2JET - chains B and C of the 3 polymer chains in the assembly; structure by X-ray diffraction, 2.20 A resolution.

Chain B:
Protein: Chymotrypsinogen B chain B
From: Rattus norvegicus
Notes: EC 3.4.21.1
Reference sequence: P07338 (CTRB1_RAT); residues 19-146 here correspond to UniProt positions 37-164 (UniProt number = residue number + 18)
Chain sequence (128 residues; row label = number of the first residue in the row):
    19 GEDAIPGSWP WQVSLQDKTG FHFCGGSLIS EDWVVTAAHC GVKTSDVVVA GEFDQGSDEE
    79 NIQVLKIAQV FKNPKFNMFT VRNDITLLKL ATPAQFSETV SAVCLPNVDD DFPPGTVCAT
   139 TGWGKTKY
Unresolved in the structure: 75-77
Disulfides: Cys42-Cys58
Swiss-Prot annotation at these positions:
  - active site (Charge relay system): His57, Asp102
  - modified residue: Ser75 (Phosphoserine)
From the paper describing this entry:
  - catalytic residues: His57 (citing earlier work)

Chain C:
Protein: Chymotrypsinogen B chain C
From: Rattus norvegicus
Notes: EC 3.4.21.1
Reference sequence: P07338 (CTRB1_RAT); residues 147-245 here correspond to UniProt positions 165-263 (UniProt number = residue number + 18)
Chain sequence (99 residues; each row starts with the number of its first residue):
   147 NALKTPEKLQ QAALPIVSEA DCKKSWGSKI TDVMTCAGAS GVDSCMGDSG GPLVCQKDGV
   207 WTLAGIVSWG SGVCSTSTPG VYSRVTALMP WVQQILEAN
Unresolved in the structure: 147-150, 244-245
Sequence notes: engineered mutation Asp189 (Ser207 in P07338), Gly226 (Ala244 in P07338)
Disulfides: Cys168-Cys182, Cys191-Cys220
Swiss-Prot annotation at these positions:
  - active site: Ser195 (Charge relay system)
From the paper describing this entry:
  - conformationally variable residues (loop rearrangement, side-chain flip): Ala185 to Cys191, Val219 to Ser223
  - contacts within the chain: Ser186-Asp189, Ala185-Asp189 (backbone contact)
  - catalytic residues: Ser195 (citing earlier work)
  - specificity-determining residues: Asp189 (proposed by the authors, not directly observed)
  - mutagenesis - S189D/A226G: increased catalytic activity (trypsin-like activity) (citing earlier work)

How chain B and chain C interact:
Pairs across the interface (135; chain B residue first):
  Gly19(B) - Gln157(C)
  Gly19(B) - Val188(C)  hydrogen bond (backbone-backbone)
  Glu20(B) - Gln156(C)
  Glu20(B) - Gln157(C)  hydrogen bond
  Asp21(B) - Lys154(C)
  Asp21(B) - Leu155(C)
  Asp21(B) - Gln156(C)  hydrogen bond
  Asp21(B) - Gln157(C)
  Ala22(B) - Leu155(C)  hydrogen bond (backbone-backbone)
  Ala22(B) - Gln157(C)
  Trp27(B) - Leu155(C)
  Trp27(B) - Gln157(C)  hydrogen bond
  Trp29(B) - Val200(C)
  Trp29(B) - Trp207(C)  hydrophobic
  Gln30(B) - Leu155(C)
  Gln30(B) - Pro198(C)
  His40(B) - Asp194(C)  salt bridge
  Cys42(B) - Ser195(C)  hydrogen bond (side chain-backbone)
  Gly43(B) - Asp194(C)
  Gly43(B) - Ser195(C)  hydrogen bond (backbone-backbone)
  Gly43(B) - Gly196(C)
  Gly44(B) - Gly196(C)
  Ser45(B) - Pro198(C)
  Trp51(B) - Leu242(C)
  Val53(B) - Gly196(C)
  Val53(B) - Leu209(C)  hydrophobic
  Val53(B) - Ile212(C)  hydrophobic
  Thr54(B) - Gly196(C)
  Thr54(B) - Ile212(C)
  Ala55(B) - Gly196(C)
  Ala55(B) - Ile212(C)
  Ala55(B) - Val213(C)
  His57(B) - Ser195(C)  hydrogen bond
  His57(B) - Val213(C)
  His57(B) - Ser214(C)  hydrogen bond (side chain-backbone)
  Cys58(B) - Ser195(C)  hydrogen bond (side chain-backbone)
  Phe71(B) - Glu153(C)
  Phe71(B) - Lys154(C)
  Phe71(B) - Leu155(C)  hydrogen bond (backbone-backbone)
  Asp72(B) - Glu153(C)
  Gln73(B) - Glu153(C)  hydrogen bond (backbone-backbone)
  Gly74(B) - Glu153(C)
  Phe89(B) - Trp237(C)
  Phe89(B) - Ile241(C)  hydrophobic
  Lys90(B) - Trp237(C)
  Asn91(B) - Leu234(C)
  Asn91(B) - Trp237(C)
  Pro92(B) - Trp237(C)
  Val99(B) - Met180(C)
  Val99(B) - Ser214(C)
  Val99(B) - Trp215(C)
  Arg100(B) - Thr177(C)
  Arg100(B) - Met180(C)
  Asn101(B) - Val179(C)
  Asn101(B) - Leu234(C)
  Asp102(B) - Ser214(C)  hydrogen bond
  Asp102(B) - Ser229(C)  hydrogen bond (backbone-side chain)
  Ile103(B) - Ile212(C)  hydrophobic
  Ile103(B) - Leu234(C)  hydrophobic
  Ile103(B) - Trp237(C)  hydrophobic
  Ile103(B) - Val238(C)  hydrophobic
  Leu105(B) - Trp237(C)  hydrophobic
  Leu105(B) - Val238(C)  hydrophobic
  Leu105(B) - Ile241(C)  hydrophobic
  Val121(B) - Trp207(C)
  Cys122(B) - Val206(C)  hydrophobic
  Cys122(B) - Trp207(C)  hydrogen bond (backbone-backbone)
  Cys122(B) - Thr208(C)
  Cys122(B) - Leu209(C)  hydrogen bond (backbone-backbone)
  Leu123(B) - Thr208(C)
  Leu123(B) - Leu209(C)  hydrophobic
  Pro124(B) - Thr208(C)
  Pro124(B) - Leu209(C)
  Pro124(B) - Val231(C)
  Pro124(B) - Thr232(C)
  Pro124(B) - Met235(C)
  Asn125(B) - Thr232(C)
  Val126(B) - Thr232(C)
  Val126(B) - Pro236(C)  hydrophobic
  Asp128(B) - Lys203(C)  salt bridge
  Asp128(B) - Thr232(C)
  Phe130(B) - Ile162(C)
  Phe130(B) - Cys201(C)  hydrophobic
  Phe130(B) - Thr208(C)
  Phe130(B) - Ala210(C)  hydrophobic
  Phe130(B) - Thr232(C)
  Pro131(B) - Ile162(C)
  Pro132(B) - Ile162(C)
  Pro132(B) - Ser164(C)
  Gly133(B) - Ile162(C)  hydrogen bond (backbone-backbone)
  Thr134(B) - Leu160(C)
  Thr134(B) - Pro161(C)
  Thr134(B) - Ile162(C)  hydrogen bond (backbone-backbone)
  Val135(B) - Ala159(C)  hydrophobic
  Val135(B) - Leu160(C)
  Cys136(B) - Ala159(C)
  Cys136(B) - Leu160(C)  hydrogen bond (backbone-backbone)
  Cys136(B) - Ile162(C)  hydrophobic
  Cys136(B) - Val200(C)
  Cys136(B) - Cys201(C)  disulfide
  Ala137(B) - Ala158(C)
  Ala137(B) - Pro198(C)
  Ala137(B) - Leu199(C)
  Ala137(B) - Val200(C)  hydrogen bond (backbone-backbone)
  Ala137(B) - Trp207(C)  hydrophobic
  Thr138(B) - Gln157(C)
  Thr138(B) - Ala158(C)  hydrogen bond (backbone-backbone)
  Thr138(B) - Leu160(C)
  Thr138(B) - Asp189(C)
  Thr138(B) - Gly193(C)
  Thr138(B) - Pro198(C)  hydrogen bond (side chain-backbone)
  Thr139(B) - Gln156(C)
  Thr139(B) - Gln157(C)
  Thr139(B) - Gly193(C)
  Thr139(B) - Pro198(C)
  Gly140(B) - Leu155(C)
  Gly140(B) - Gln156(C)  hydrogen bond (backbone-backbone)
  Gly140(B) - Met192(C)
  Gly140(B) - Asp194(C)
  Trp141(B) - Pro152(C)
  Trp141(B) - Glu153(C)
  Trp141(B) - Lys154(C)
  Trp141(B) - Leu155(C)
  Trp141(B) - Met192(C)
  Trp141(B) - Asp194(C)  hydrogen bond (backbone-side chain)
  Gly142(B) - Cys191(C)
  Gly142(B) - Met192(C)  hydrogen bond (backbone-backbone)
  Gly142(B) - Asp194(C)  hydrogen bond (backbone-side chain)
  Lys143(B) - Asp194(C)  hydrogen bond (backbone-side chain)
  Lys143(B) - Ser195(C)  hydrogen bond (backbone-backbone)
  Thr144(B) - Ser195(C)
  Thr144(B) - Ser217(C)
  Thr144(B) - Gly218(C)
  Lys145(B) - Ser195(C)  hydrogen bond (backbone-side chain)
  Tyr146(B) - Ser195(C)
Interface residues without a listed pair, chain B (61 interface residues in all): Ile47, Glu70, Thr98, Thr104, Asp129
Interface residues without a listed pair, chain C (54 interface residues in all): Val163, Ser190, Gly197, Tyr228, Arg230
Cross-chain cystine bridges: Cys136(B)-Cys201(C)
Interface features reported in the paper:
  - specific contacts: Lys145(B)-Ser195(C) (backbone contact), Asp194(C)-His40(B) (salt bridge), Ser221(C)-Leu123(B), Ser221(C)-Ile47(B) (hydrogen bond)

Summary:
The interface between chain B and chain C involves 61 residues on one side and 54 on the other; the contacts
include 1 disulfide bond, 29 hydrogen bonds and 2 salt bridges. Polar pairs include His40(B)-Asp194(C),
Asp128(B)-Lys203(C) and Glu20(B)-Gln157(C). The authors report a backbone contact between Lys145(B) and
Ser195(C); a salt bridge between Asp194(C) and His40(B); a contact between Ser221(C) and Leu123(B). From the
paper: catalytic residues His57(B) and Ser195(C); S189D/A226G of chain C increase catalytic activity
(trypsin-like activity).
Chain B is Chymotrypsinogen B chain B and chain C is Chymotrypsinogen B chain C, both from Rattus norvegicus;
the structure, Crystal structure of a trypsin-like mutant (S189D , A226G) chymotrypsin, was determined by
X-ray diffraction.
